8W09 - chains I and O of the 12 polymer chains in the assembly; structure by electron microscopy, 3.20 A resolution.

[Chain I]
Protein: Integrase
From: Human immunodeficiency virus 1
UniProtKB: Q9YUI7 (Q9YUI7_9HIV1); residue numbers follow UniProt; this construct covers 1-288
Amino-acid sequence (292 residues; numbered -3 to 288; the number before each row is that of its first residue; numbers below 1 keep their minus sign (Gly-3 is residue -3)):
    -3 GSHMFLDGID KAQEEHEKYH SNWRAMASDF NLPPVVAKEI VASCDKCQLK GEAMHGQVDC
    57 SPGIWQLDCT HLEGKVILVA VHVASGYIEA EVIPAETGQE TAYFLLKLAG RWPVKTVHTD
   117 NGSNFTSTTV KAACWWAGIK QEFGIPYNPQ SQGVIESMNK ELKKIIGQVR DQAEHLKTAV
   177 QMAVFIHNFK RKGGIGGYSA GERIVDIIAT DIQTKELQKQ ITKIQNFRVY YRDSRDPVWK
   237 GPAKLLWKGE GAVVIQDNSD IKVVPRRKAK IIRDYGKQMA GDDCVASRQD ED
Unresolved in the structure: -3 to 0, 229-236, 269-288
Differences from the reference sequence: expression tag (-3 to 0); conflict Gly140 (Ser in Q9YUI7)
Bound ions: Zn2+: His12, His16, Cys40, Cys43; Mg2+ site 1: Asp64, Asp116 (together with Dolutegravir); Mg2+ site 2: Asp64, Glu152 (together with Dolutegravir)
Residues lining bound ligands: Dolutegravir (DLU; (4R,12aS)-N-(2,4-difluorobenzyl)-7-hydroxy-4-methyl-6,8-dioxo-3,4,6,8,12,12a-hexahydro-2H-pyrido[1',2':4,5]pyrazino[2,1-b][1,3]oxazine-9-carboxamide): Asp64, Asp116, Asn117, Gly118, Tyr143, Pro145, Gln146, Glu152

[Chain O]
Molecule: vDNA
Sequence (27 nucleotides; numbered -5 to 21; the number before each row is that of its first residue; numbers below 1 keep their minus sign (DA-5 is residue -5)):
    -5 AAAAAAAAGT GTGGAAAATC TCTAGCA
Unresolved in the structure: -5 to 4

[How chain I and chain O interact]
Contacting residue pairs - 10 pairs, chain I then chain O:
  Thr66(I) with DA21(O), hydrogen bond to the phosphate
  Glu152(I) with DC20(O), sugar contact; DA21(O), phosphate contact
  Ser153(I) with DG19(O), base contact; DC20(O), base contact
  Asn155(I) with DC20(O), phosphate contact
  Lys156(I) with DA18(O), base contact; DG19(O), base contact; DC20(O), sugar contact
  Lys159(I) with DA21(O), salt bridge to the phosphate
Interface residues without a listed pair, chain I (8 interface residues in all): Cys65, His67

[In short]
8 residues of chain I and 4 residues of chain O are in contact; the contacts include 1 hydrogen bond and 1
salt bridge. Polar pairs include Thr66(I)-DA21(O) and Lys159(I)-DA21(O). Ligands of chain I: Dolutegravir.
His12(I), His16(I), Cys40(I) and Cys43(I) coordinate Zn2+.
Chain I is Integrase (Human immunodeficiency virus 1) and chain O is vDNA; the structure, HIV-1 wild-type
intasome core, was determined by electron microscopy (same publication as 8W2R and 8W34).
